Entry 8BHV (electron microscopy, 4.51 A resolution (low resolution: residue-level contacts below are approximate; hydrogen-bond / salt-bridge calls are withheld)); this record covers chains A and E of the 20 polymer chains in the assembly.

Chain A:
Protein: DNA-dependent protein kinase catalytic subunit
Source organism: Homo sapiens
Notes: EC 2.7.11.1
UniProt: P78527 (PRKDC_HUMAN); residues 1-4128 here = UniProt positions 1-4128
Amino-acid sequence (4128 residues; each row starts with the number of its first residue):
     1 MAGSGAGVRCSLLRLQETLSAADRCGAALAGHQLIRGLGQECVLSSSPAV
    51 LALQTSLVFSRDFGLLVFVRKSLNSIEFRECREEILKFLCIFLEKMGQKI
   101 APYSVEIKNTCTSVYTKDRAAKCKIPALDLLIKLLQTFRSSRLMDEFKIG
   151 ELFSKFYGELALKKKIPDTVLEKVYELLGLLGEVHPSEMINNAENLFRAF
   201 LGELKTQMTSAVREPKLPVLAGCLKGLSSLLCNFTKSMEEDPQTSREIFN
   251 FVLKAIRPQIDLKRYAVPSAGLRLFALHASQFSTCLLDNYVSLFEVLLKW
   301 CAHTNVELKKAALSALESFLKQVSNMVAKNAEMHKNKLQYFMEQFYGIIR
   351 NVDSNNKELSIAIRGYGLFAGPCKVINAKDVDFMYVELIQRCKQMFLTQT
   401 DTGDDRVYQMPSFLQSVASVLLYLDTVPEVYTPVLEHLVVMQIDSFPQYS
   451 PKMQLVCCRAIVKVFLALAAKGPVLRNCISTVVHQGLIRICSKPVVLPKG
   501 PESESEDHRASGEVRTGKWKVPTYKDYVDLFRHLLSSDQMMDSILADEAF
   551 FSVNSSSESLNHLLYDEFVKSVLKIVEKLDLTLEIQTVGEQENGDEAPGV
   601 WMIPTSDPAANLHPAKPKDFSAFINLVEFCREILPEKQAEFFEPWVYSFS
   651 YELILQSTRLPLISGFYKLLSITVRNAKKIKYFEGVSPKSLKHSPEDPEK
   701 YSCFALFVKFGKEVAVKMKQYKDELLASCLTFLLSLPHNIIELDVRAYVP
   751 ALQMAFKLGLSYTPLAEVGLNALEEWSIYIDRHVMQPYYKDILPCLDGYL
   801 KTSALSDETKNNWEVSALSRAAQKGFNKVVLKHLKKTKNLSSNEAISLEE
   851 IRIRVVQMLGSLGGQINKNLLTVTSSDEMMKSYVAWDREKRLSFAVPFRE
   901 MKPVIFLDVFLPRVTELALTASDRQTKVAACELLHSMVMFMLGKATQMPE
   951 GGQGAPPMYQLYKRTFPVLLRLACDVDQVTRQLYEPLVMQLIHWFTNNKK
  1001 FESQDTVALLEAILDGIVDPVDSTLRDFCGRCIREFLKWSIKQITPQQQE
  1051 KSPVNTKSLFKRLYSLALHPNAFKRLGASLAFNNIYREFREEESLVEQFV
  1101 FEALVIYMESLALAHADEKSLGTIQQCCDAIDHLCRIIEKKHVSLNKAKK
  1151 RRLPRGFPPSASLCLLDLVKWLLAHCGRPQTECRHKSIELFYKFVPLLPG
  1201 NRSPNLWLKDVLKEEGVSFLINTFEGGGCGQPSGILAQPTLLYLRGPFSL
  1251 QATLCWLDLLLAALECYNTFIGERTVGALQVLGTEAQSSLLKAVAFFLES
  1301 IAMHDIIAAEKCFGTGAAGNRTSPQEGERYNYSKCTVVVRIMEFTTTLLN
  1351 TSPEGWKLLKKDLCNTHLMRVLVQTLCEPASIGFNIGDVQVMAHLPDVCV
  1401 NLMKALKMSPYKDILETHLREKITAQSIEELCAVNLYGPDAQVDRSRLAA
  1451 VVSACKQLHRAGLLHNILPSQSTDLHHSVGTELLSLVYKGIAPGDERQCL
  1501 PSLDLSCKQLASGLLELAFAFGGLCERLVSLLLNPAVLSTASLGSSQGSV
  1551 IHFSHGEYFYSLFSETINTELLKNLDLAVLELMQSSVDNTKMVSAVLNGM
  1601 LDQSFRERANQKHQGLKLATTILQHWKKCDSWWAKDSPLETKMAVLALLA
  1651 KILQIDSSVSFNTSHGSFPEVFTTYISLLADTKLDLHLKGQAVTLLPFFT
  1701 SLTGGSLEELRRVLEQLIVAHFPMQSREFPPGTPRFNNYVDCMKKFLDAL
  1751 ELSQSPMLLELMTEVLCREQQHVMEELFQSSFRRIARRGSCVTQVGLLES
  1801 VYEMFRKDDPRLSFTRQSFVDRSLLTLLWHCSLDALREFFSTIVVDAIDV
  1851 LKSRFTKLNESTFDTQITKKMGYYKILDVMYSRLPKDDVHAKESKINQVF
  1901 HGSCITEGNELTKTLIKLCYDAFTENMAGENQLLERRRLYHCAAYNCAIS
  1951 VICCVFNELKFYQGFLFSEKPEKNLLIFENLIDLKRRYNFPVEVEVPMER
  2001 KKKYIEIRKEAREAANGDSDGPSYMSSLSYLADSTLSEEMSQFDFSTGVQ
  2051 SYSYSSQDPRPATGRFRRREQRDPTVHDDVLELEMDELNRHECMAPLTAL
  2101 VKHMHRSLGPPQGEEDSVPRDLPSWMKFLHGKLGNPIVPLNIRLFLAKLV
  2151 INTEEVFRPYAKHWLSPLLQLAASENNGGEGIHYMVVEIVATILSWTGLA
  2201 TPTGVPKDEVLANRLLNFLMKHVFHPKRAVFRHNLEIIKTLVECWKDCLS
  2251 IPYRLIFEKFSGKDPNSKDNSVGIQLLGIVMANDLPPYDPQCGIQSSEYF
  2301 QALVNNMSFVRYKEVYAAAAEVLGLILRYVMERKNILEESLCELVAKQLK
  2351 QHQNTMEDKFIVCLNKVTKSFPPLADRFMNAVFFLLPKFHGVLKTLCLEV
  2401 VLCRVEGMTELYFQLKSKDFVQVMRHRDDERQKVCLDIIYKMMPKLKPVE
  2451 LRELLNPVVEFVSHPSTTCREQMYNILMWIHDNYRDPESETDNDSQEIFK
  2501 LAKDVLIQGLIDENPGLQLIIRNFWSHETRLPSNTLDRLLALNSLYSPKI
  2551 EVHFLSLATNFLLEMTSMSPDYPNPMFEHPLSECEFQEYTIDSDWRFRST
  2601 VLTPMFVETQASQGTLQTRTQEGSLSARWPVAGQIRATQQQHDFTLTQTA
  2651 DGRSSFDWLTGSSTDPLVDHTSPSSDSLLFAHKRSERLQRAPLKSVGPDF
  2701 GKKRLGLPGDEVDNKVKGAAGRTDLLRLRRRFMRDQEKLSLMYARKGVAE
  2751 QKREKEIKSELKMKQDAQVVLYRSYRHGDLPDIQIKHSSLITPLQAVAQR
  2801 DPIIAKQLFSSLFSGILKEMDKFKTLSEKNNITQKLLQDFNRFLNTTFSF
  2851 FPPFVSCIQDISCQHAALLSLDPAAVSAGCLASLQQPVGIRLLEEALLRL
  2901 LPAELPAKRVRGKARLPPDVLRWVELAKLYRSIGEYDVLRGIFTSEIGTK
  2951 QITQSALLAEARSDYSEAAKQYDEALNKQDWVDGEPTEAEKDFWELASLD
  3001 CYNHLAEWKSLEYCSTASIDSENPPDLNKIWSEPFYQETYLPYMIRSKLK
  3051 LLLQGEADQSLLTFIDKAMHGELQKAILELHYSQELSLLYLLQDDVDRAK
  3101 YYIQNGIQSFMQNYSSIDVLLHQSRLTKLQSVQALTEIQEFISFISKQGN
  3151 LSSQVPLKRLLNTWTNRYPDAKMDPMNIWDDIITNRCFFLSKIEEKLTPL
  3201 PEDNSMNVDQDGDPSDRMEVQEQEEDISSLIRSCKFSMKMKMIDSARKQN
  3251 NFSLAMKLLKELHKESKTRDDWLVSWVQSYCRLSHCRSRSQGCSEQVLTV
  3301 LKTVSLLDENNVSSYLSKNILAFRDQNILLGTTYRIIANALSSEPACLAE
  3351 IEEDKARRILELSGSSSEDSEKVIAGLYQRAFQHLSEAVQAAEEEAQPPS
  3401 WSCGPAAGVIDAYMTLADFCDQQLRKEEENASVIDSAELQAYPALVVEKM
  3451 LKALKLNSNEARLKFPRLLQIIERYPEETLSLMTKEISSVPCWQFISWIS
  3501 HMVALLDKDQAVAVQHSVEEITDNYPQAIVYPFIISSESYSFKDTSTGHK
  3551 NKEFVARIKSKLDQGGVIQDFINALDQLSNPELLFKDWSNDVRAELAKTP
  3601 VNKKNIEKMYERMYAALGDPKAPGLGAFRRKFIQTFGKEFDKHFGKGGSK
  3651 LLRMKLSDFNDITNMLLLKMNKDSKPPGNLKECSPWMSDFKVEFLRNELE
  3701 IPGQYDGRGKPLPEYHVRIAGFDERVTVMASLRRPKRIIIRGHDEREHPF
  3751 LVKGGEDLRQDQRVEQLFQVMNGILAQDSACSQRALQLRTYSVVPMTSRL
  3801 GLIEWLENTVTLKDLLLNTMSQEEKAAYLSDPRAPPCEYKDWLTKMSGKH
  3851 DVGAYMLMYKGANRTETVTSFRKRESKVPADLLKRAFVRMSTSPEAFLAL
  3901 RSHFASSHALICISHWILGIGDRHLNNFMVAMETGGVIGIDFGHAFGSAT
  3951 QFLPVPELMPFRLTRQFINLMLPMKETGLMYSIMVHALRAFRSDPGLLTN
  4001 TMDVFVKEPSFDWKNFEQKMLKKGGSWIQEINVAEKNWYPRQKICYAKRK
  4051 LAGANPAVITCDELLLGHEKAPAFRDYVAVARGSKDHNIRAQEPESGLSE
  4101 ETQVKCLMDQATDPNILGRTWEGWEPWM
Not modelled in the structure: 1-9, 258-264, 350-355, 400-404, 499-518, 548-558, 587-609, 686-696, 804-825, 872-878, 1241-1248, 1314-1321, 1493-1501, 1537-1551, 1700-1706, 1807-1814, 1853-1861, 1886-1908, 1927-1933, 1964-2033, 2051-2089, 2109-2119, 2177-2178, 2486-2491, 2604-2720, 2902-2915, 3023-3028, 3198-3225, 3365-3367, 3396-3406, 3430-3440, 3540-3544, 3598-3600, 3648-3656, 3844-3850, 4016-4037

Chain E:
Molecule: 28-nt DNA strand
Sequence (28 nucleotides; each row starts with the number of its first residue):
    18 GCTAATAAACTAAAAACTATTATTATGG

Interface between chain A and chain E:
Contacting residue pairs (14; chain A residue first):
  Tyr-265(A) / DT41(E)
  Thr-304(A) / DA42(E)
  Asn-305(A) / DT40(E)
  Asn-305(A) / DT41(E)
  Arg-2228(A) / DG44(E)
  Arg-2228(A) / DG45(E)
  His-2390(A) / DT37(E)
  Lys-2738(A) / DT43(E)
  Lys-2738(A) / DG44(E)
  Leu-2741(A) / DG45(E)
  Met-2742(A) / DG44(E)
  Arg-2745(A) / DG44(E)
  Arg-2745(A) / DG45(E)
  Lys-2746(A) / DG44(E)
Interface residues without a listed pair, chain A (14 interface residues in all): Glu-214, Ala-2229, Arg-2730, Arg-2731
Interface residues without a listed pair, chain E (8 interface residues in all): DA31

Summary:
14 residues of chain A and 8 residues of chain E are in contact.
Chain A is DNA-dependent protein kinase catalytic subunit (Homo sapiens) and chain E is a 28-nt DNA strand;
the structure, DNA-PK XLF mediated dimer bound to PAXX, was determined by electron microscopy (same
publication as 8ASC, 7ZYG, 8BH3, 8BHY and 7ZWA).
